6B23 - chains B and c of the 8 polymer chains in the assembly; structure by electron microscopy, 3.70 A resolution.

Chain B:
Protein: Major head protein
Organism: Staphylococcus phage 80alpha
UniProtKB: A4ZFB3 (A4ZFB3_9CAUD); residues 1-324 here = UniProt positions 1-324
Amino-acid sequence (324 residues; row label = number of the first residue in the row):
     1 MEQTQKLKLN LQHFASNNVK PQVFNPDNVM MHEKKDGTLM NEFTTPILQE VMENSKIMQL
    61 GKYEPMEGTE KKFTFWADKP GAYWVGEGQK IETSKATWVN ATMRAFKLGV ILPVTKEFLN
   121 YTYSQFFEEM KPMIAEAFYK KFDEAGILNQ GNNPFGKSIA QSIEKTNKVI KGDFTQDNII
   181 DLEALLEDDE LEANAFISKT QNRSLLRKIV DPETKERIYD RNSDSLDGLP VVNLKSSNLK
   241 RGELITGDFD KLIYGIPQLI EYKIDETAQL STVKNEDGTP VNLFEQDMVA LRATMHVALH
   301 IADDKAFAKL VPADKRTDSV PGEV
Not modelled in the structure: 1-25, 310-324
What the authors report for this chain:
  - mutagenesis - M52L, Y123C: unchanged growth
  - mutagenesis - M52Q: abolished growth

Chain c:
Protein: Capsid morphogenesis B protein
Organism: Staphylococcus aureus
UniProtKB: O54465 (O54465_STAAU); residues 1-72 here = UniProt positions 1-72
Amino-acid sequence (72 residues; row label = number of the first residue in the row):
     1 METKYELNNT KKVANAFGLN EEDTNLLINA VDLDIKNNMQ EISSELQQSE QSKQKQYGTT
    61 LQNLAKQNRI IK
Not modelled in the structure: 1-39

How chain B and chain c interact:
Pairs across the interface - 10 pairs, chain B then chain c:
  E117(B) - Q51(c)  hydrogen bond
  E117(B) - K55(c)  salt bridge
  N120(B) - Q48(c)  hydrogen bond (side chain-backbone)
  N120(B) - Q51(c)  hydrogen bond
  N120(B) - S52(c)
  Y121(B) - K55(c)
  Q125(B) - Q56(c)
  P132(B) - K66(c)
  K235(B) - I71(c)
  K235(B) - K72(c)  hydrogen bond (side chain-backbone)
The authors on this interface:
  - specific contacts: Q48(c)-N120(B), Q51(c)-E117(B), Q51(c)-N120(B), Q56(c)-Q125(B)

Summary:
6 residues of chain B face 8 of chain c across their interface; the contacts include 4 hydrogen bonds and 1
salt bridge. Polar contacts include E117(B)-K55(c), E117(B)-Q51(c) and N120(B)-Q48(c). The paper describes
contacts between Q48(c) and N120(B), Q51(c) and E117(B) and Q51(c) and N120(B) among others. From the paper:
M52Q of chain B abolishes growth; M52L and Y123C of chain B leave growth unchanged.
Here chain B is Major head protein (Staphylococcus phage 80alpha) and chain c is Capsid morphogenesis B
protein (Staphylococcus aureus). Entry 6B23 (Capsid protein and C-terminal part of CpmB protein in the
Staphylococcus aureus pathogenicity island 1 80alpha-derived ...) was determined by electron microscopy (same
publication as 6B0X).
